Entry 5KFO (X-ray diffraction, 1.52 A resolution); this record covers chains A and T of the 3 polymer chains in the assembly.

[Chain A]
Name: DNA polymerase eta
Organism: Homo sapiens
Notes: EC 2.7.7.7
UniProt: Q9Y253 (POLH_HUMAN); residues 1-432 here = UniProt positions 1-432
Sequence (435 residues; row label = number of the first residue in the row; numbers below 1 keep their minus sign (Gly-2 is residue -2)):
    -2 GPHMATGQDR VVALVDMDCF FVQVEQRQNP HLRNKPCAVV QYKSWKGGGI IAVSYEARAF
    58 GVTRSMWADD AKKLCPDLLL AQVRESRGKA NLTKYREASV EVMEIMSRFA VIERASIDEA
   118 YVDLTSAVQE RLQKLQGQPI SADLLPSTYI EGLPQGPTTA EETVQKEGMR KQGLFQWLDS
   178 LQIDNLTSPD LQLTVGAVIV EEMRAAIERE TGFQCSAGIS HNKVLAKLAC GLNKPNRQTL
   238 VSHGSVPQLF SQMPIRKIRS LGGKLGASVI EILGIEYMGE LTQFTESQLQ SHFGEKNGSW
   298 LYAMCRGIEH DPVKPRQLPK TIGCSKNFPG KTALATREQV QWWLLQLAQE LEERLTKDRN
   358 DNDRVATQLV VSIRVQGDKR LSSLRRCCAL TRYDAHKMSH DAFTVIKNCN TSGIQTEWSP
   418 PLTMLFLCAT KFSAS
Not modelled in the structure: 154-160
Sequence notes: expression tag (-2 to 0)
Metal / ion sites: Mn2+ site 1: Asp13, Asp115, Glu116 (together with 2'-deoxyadenosine 5'-O-(1-thiotriphosphate)) (shared with 1 residue of chain P); Ca2+: Asp13, Met14, Asp115 (together with 2'-deoxyadenosine 5'-O-(1-thiotriphosphate)); Mn2+ site 2: Asp13, Met14, Asp115 (together with 2'-deoxyadenosine 5'-O-(1-thiotriphosphate))
Ligand contacts:
  - : Asp13, Met14, Asp15, Asp115, Lys231
  - 2'-deoxyadenosine 5'-O-(1-thiotriphosphate) (STP): Asp13, Met14, Asp15, Cys16, Phe17, Phe18, Ile48, Ala49, Tyr52, Arg55, Arg61, Ile114, Asp115, Glu116, Lys231
Swiss-Prot annotation at these positions:
  - binding site (Mg(2+)): Asp13, Met14, Asp115, Glu116
  - binding site (Mn(2+)): Asp13, Met14, Asp115, Glu116
  - binding site (a 2'-deoxyribonucleoside 5'-triphosphate): Arg61
  - natural variant: Val37 (deletion: In XPV), Leu75 (deletion: In XPV), Arg93 (R93P: In XPV), Arg111 (R111H: In XPV), Thr122 (T122P: In XPV), Gly153 (G153D: In a breast cancer sample), Thr191 (T191P: In XPV), Gly263 (G263V: In XPV), Val266 (V266D: In XPV), Gly295 (G295R: In XPV), Arg361 (R361S: In XPV)
  - mutagenesis: Tyr52 (Y52A/F: Reduces DNA polymerase activity; Y52E: Reduces DNA polymerase activity. Increases fidelity of replication and reduces translesion bypass), Arg61 (R61A: Reduces enzymatic activity by two-thirds), Ser62 (S62G: Increased DNA polymerase activity and translesion bypass compared to wild-type), Ala68 (A68S/V: Severe reduction in thymine dimer translesion bypass), Asn324 to Pro326 (Reduces binding to chromatin and to monoubiquitinated PCNA. Abolishes binding to monoubiquitinated PCNA; when associated with 705-E--H-713 Del)

[Chain T]
Molecule: 12-nt DNA strand
Sequence (12 nucleotides; numbered 1 to 12; the number before each row is that of its first residue):
     1 CATTATGACG CT
Ligand contacts: 2'-deoxyadenosine 5'-O-(1-thiotriphosphate) (STP): DT3, DT4, DA5

[Interface between chain A and chain T]
Contacting residue pairs (41; chain A residue first):
  Gln38(A) with DT4(T), base contact; DA5(T), sugar contact
  Tyr39(A) with DT4(T), phosphate contact; DA5(T), hydrogen bond to the phosphate
  Trp42(A) with DA2(T), stacking on the base
  Arg61(A) with DT3(T), base contact
  Ser62(A) with DT3(T), base contact
  Trp64(A) with DA2(T), phosphate contact; DT3(T), sugar contact
  Lys86(A) with DT6(T), salt bridge to the phosphate
  Leu89(A) with DA5(T), phosphate contact; DT6(T), phosphate contact
  Arg93(A) with DT6(T), salt bridge to the phosphate; DG7(T), salt bridge to the phosphate
  Lys293(A) with DG10(T), phosphate contact; DC11(T), salt bridge to the phosphate
  Lys311(A) with DC9(T), phosphate contact
  Arg313(A) with DA8(T), salt bridge to the phosphate
  Pro316(A) with DA8(T), phosphate contact
  Lys317(A) with DA8(T), hydrogen bond to the phosphate; DC9(T), salt bridge to the phosphate
  Thr318(A) with DG7(T), sugar contact; DA8(T), hydrogen bond to the phosphate
  Ile319(A) with DG7(T), phosphate contact
  Gly320(A) with DT6(T), sugar contact; DG7(T), hydrogen bond to the phosphate
  Cys321(A) with DT6(T), phosphate contact
  Ser322(A) with DA5(T), sugar contact; DT6(T), hydrogen bond to the phosphate
  Lys323(A) with DA5(T), phosphate contact
  Asn324(A) with DT4(T), hydrogen bond to the phosphate; DA5(T), hydrogen bond to the phosphate
  Pro326(A) with DC1(T), phosphate contact; DA2(T), sugar contact; DT4(T), phosphate contact
  Gly327(A) with DC1(T), hydrogen bond to the phosphate; DA2(T), phosphate contact
  Thr329(A) with DA2(T), base contact
  Arg351(A) with DT6(T), salt bridge to the phosphate; DG7(T), salt bridge to the phosphate
  Leu378(A) with DT6(T), base contact
Interface residues without a listed pair, chain A (32 interface residues in all): Gly46, Ile47, Ile48, Ala87, Arg111, Glu347

[Overview]
The interface between chain A and chain T involves 32 residues on one side and 11 on the other; the contacts
include 8 hydrogen bonds, 8 salt bridges and 1 aromatic stacking contact. Among the polar pairs are
Tyr39(A)-DA5(T), Lys317(A)-DA8(T) and Thr318(A)-DA8(T).
Here chain A is DNA polymerase eta (Homo sapiens) and chain T is a 12-nt DNA strand. Entry 5KFO (Human DNA
polymerase eta-DNA ternary complex with Sp-dATP-alpha-S: reaction with 1 mM Mn2+ for 1800s) was determined by
X-ray diffraction, deposited together with 5KFA, 5KFB, 5KFC, 5KFD, 5KFE, 5KFF and 28 further entries.
